4Z7O - chains A and B of the 5 polymer chains in the assembly; structure by X-ray diffraction, 2.85 A resolution.

# Chain A
Name: Integrin alpha-IIb
Organism: Homo sapiens
Reference sequence: P08514 (ITA2B_HUMAN); residues 1-455 here correspond to UniProt positions 32-486 (UniProt number = residue number + 31)
Sequence (455 residues; numbered 1 to 455; the number before each row is that of its first residue):
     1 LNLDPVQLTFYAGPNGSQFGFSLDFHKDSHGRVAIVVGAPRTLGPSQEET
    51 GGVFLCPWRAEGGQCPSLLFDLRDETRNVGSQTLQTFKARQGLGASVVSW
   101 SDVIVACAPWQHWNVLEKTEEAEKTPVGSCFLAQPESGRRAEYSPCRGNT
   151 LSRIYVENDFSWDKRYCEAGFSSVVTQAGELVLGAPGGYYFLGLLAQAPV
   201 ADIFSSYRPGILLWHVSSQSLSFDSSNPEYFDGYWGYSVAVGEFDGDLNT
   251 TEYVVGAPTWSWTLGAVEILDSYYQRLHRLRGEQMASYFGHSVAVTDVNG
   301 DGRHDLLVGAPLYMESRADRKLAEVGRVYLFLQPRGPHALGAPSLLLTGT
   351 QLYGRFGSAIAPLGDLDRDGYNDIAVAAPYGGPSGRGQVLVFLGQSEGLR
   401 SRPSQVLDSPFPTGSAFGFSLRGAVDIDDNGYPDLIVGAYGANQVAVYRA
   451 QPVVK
Disulfides: Cys56-Cys65, Cys107-Cys130, Cys146-Cys167
Bound ions: Ca2+ site 1: Glu243, Asp245, Asp247, Thr250, Glu252; Ca2+ site 2: Asp297, Asn299, Asp301, Arg303, Asp305; Ca2+ site 3: Asp365, Asp367, Asp369, Tyr371, Asp373; Ca2+ site 4: Asp426, Asp428, Asn430, Tyr432, Asp434
UniProt features mapped onto this chain:
  - binding site (Ca(2+)): Glu243, Asp245, Asp247, Thr250, Glu252, Asp297, Asn299, Asp301, Arg303, Asp305, Asp365, Asp367, Asp369, Tyr371, Asp373, Asp426, Asp428, Asn430, Tyr432, Asp434
  - glycosylation (N-linked (GlcNAc...) asparagine): Asn15, Asn249

# Chain B
Name: Integrin beta-3
Organism: Homo sapiens
Reference sequence: P05106 (ITB3_HUMAN); residues 3-471 here correspond to UniProt positions 29-497 (UniProt number = residue number + 26)
Sequence (469 residues; numbered 3 to 471; the number before each row is that of its first residue):
     3 NICTTRGVSSCQQCLAVSPMCAWCSDEALPLGSPRCDLKENLLKDNCAPE
    53 SIEFPVSEARVLEDRPLSDKGSGDSSQVTQVSPQRIALRLRPDDSKNFSI
   103 QVRQVEDYPVDIYYLMDLSYSMKDDLWSIQNLGTKLATQMRKLTSNLRIG
   153 FGAFVDKPVSPYMYISPPEALENPCYDMKTTCLPMFGYKHVLTLTDQVTR
   203 FNEEVKKQSVSRNRDAPEGGFDAIMQATVCDEKIGWRNDASHLLVFTTDA
   253 KTHIALDGRLAGIVQPNDGQCHVGSDNHYSASTTMDYPSLGLMTEKLSQK
   303 NINLIFAVTENVVNLYQNYSELIPGTTVGVLSMDSSNVLQLIVDAYGKIR
   353 SKVELEVRDLPEELSLSFNATCLNNEVIPGLKSCMGLKIGDTVSFSIEAK
   403 VRGCPQEKEKSFTIKPVGFKDSLIVQVTFDCDCACQAQAEPNSHRCNNGN
   453 GTFECGVCRCGPGWLGSQC
Not modelled in the structure: 467-471
Disulfides: Cys5-Cys23, Cys13-Cys435, Cys16-Cys38, Cys26-Cys49, Cys177-Cys184, Cys232-Cys273, Cys374-Cys386, Cys406-Cys433, Cys437-Cys457, Cys448-Cys460
Glycans and other covalent adducts: N-acetylglucosamine (NAG) linked to Asn99, Asn320, Asn371
Bound ions: Mn2+ site 1: Ser121, Ser123, Glu220 (shared with 1 residue of chain G); Mn2+ site 2: Ser123, Asp251; Mn2+ site 3: Asp158, Asn215, Asp217, Pro219, Glu220
UniProt features mapped onto this chain:
  - region: Cys177 to Cys184 (Involved in CX3CL1-, NRG1-, FGF1- and IGF1-binding), Gln267 to Met287 (CX3CL1-binding)
  - binding site (Mg(2+)): Ser121, Ser123, Glu220
  - binding site (Ca(2+)): Ser123, Asp126, Asp127, Asp158, Asn215, Asp217, Pro219, Glu220, Asp251, Met335
  - glycosylation (N-linked (GlcNAc...) asparagine): Asn99, Asn320, Asn371, Asn452
From the paper describing this entry:
  - Mn2+ coordination: Ser123

# Chain A / chain B interface
Contacting residue pairs - 63 pairs, chain A then chain B:
  Phe21(A) - Val266(B)  hydrophobic
  Arg41(A) - Gly264(B)  hydrogen bond (side chain-backbone)
  Trp110(A) - Arg261(B)  hydrogen bond (side chain-backbone)
  Trp110(A) - Leu262(B)  hydrogen bond (side chain-backbone)
  Trp110(A) - Gly264(B)
  His112(A) - Ser162(B)  hydrogen bond
  His112(A) - Ile167(B)
  Glu121(A) - Ser168(B)  hydrogen bond
  Glu121(A) - Pro169(B)
  Glu123(A) - Ser168(B)
  Glu123(A) - Arg216(B)  salt bridge
  Lys124(A) - Ile167(B)
  Lys124(A) - Ser168(B)  hydrogen bond (backbone-side chain)
  Thr125(A) - Arg216(B)
  Pro126(A) - Ser162(B)
  Pro126(A) - Pro163(B)  hydrophobic
  Tyr166(A) - Arg216(B)
  Glu168(A) - Pro163(B)
  Glu168(A) - Leu262(B)
  Phe171(A) - Arg261(B)
  Tyr190(A) - Arg216(B)  hydrogen bond (side chain-backbone)
  Phe191(A) - Pro163(B)  hydrophobic
  Phe191(A) - Asp217(B)
  Phe231(A) - Lys253(B)  hydrogen bond (backbone-side chain)
  Asp232(A) - Pro219(B)
  Asp232(A) - Lys253(B)  salt bridge
  Tyr234(A) - His255(B)
  Tyr234(A) - Asp259(B)
  Tyr234(A) - Leu262(B)  hydrophobic
  Tyr237(A) - Leu258(B)  hydrogen bond (side chain-backbone)
  Tyr237(A) - Arg261(B)
  Thr259(A) - Asp259(B)
  Trp262(A) - Leu317(B)
  Thr263(A) - Ile256(B)
  Thr263(A) - Tyr321(B)  hydrogen bond
  Met285(A) - Leu317(B)  hydrophobic
  Met285(A) - Asn320(B)
  Met285(A) - Tyr321(B)  hydrophobic
  Met285(A) - Leu324(B)
  Ala286(A) - Ile256(B)  hydrophobic
  Ala286(A) - Leu292(B)  hydrophobic
  Tyr288(A) - Ile256(B)  hydrophobic
  Tyr288(A) - Ala257(B)
  Tyr288(A) - Leu258(B)  hydrogen bond (side chain-backbone)
  Tyr288(A) - Asp259(B)  hydrogen bond
  His291(A) - Leu258(B)
  Pro311(A) - Leu258(B)  hydrophobic
  Leu312(A) - Ala257(B)  hydrophobic
  Leu312(A) - Leu258(B)  hydrophobic
  Met314(A) - Gly293(B)
  Met314(A) - Leu324(B)  hydrophobic
  Asp319(A) - Lys384(B)  salt bridge
  Lys321(A) - Glu358(B)  salt bridge
  Leu322(A) - Leu324(B)
  Glu324(A) - Ser291(B)  hydrogen bond
  Tyr353(A) - Gly293(B)  hydrogen bond (side chain-backbone)
  Tyr353(A) - Leu294(B)
  Tyr353(A) - Glu297(B)  hydrogen bond
  Arg355(A) - Leu258(B)
  Arg355(A) - Pro268(B)
  Tyr380(A) - Pro268(B)
  Phe419(A) - Arg261(B)
  Tyr440(A) - Val266(B)
Also at the interface, not in a pair above, chain A (43 interface residues in all): Gln18, Ala95, Asn114, Pro186, Gln284, Arg320
Also at the interface, not in a pair above, chain B (33 interface residues in all): Tyr166, Ala263, Pro326

# Overview
Chain A and chain B form an interface of 43 and 33 residues respectively, with 15 hydrogen bonds and 4 salt
bridges. Among the polar pairs are Glu123(A)-Arg216(B), Asp232(A)-Lys253(B) and Asp319(A)-Lys384(B).
Covalently linked N-acetylglucosamine: at Asn99(B), Asn320(B) and Asn371(B). The paper reports Mn2+
coordination by Ser123(B).
Chain A is Integrin alpha-IIb and chain B is Integrin beta-3, both from Homo sapiens; the structure, Integrin
alphaIIbbeta3 in complex with AGDV peptide, was determined by X-ray diffraction (same publication as 5HDB,
4Z7N and 4Z7Q).
